Entry 7QHS (electron microscopy, 3.30 A resolution); this record covers chains 6 and A of the 15 polymer chains in the assembly.

# Chain 6
Protein: DNA replication licensing factor MCM6
Source organism: Saccharomyces cerevisiae
Notes: EC 3.6.4.12
UniProtKB: P53091 (MCM6_YEAST); residues 1-1017 here = UniProt positions 1-1017
Sequence (1017 residues; each row starts with the number of its first residue):
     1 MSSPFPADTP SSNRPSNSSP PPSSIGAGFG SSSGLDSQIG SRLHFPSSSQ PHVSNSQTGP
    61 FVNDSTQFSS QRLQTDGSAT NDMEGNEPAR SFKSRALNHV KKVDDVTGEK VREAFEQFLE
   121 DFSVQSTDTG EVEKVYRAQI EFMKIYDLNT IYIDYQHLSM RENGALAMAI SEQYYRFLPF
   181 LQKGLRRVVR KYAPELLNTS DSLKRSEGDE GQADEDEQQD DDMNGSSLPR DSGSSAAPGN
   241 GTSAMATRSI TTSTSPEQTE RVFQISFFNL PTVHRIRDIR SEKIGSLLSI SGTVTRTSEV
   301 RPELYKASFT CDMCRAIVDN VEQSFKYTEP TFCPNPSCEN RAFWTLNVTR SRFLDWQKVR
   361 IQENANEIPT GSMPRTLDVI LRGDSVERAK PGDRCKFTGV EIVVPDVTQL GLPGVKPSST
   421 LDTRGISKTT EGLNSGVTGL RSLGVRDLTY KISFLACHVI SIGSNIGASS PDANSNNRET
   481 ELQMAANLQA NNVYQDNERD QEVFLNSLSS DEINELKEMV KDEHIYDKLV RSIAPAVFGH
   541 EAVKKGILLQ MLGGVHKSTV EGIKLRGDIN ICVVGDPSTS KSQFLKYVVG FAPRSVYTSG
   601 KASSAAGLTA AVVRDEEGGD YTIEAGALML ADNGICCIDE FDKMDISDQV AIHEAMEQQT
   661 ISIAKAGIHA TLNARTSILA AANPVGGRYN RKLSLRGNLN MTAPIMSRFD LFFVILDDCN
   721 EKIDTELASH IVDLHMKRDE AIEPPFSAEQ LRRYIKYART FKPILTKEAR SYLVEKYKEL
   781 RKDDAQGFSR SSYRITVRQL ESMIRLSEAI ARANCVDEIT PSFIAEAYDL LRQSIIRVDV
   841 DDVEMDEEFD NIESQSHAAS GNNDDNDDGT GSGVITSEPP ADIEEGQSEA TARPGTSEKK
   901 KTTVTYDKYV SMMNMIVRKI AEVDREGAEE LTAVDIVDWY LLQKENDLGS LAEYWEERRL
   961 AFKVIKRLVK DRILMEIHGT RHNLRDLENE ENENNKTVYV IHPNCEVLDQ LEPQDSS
Not modelled in the structure: 1-101, 126-131, 201-259, 464-497, 786-791, 836-1017
UniProt features mapped onto this chain:
  - motif: Ser707 to Asp710 (Arginine finger)
  - binding site (ATP): Gly575 to Ser582
  - modified residue: Ser78 (Phosphoserine), Ser249 (Phosphoserine), Ser372 (Phosphoserine), Thr766 (Phosphothreonine)
  - mutagenesis: Lys581 (K581A: Loss of MCM2-7 complex helicase activity)
Bound ions: Zn2+: Cys311, Cys314, Cys333, Cys338
Residues lining bound ligands:
  - ADP (adenosine-5'-diphosphate): Val537, Phe538, Pro577, Ser578, Thr579, Ser580, Lys581, Ser582, Gln583, Leu727, His730, Ile731
  - ATP (adenosine-5'-triphosphate): Glu657, Gln658, Arg708, Val797, Arg798, Glu801
From the paper describing this entry:
  - conformationally variable residues (loop rearrangement): Thr423, Arg424
  - mutagenesis - T423E/R424E: unchanged binding to MCM loading onto origin DNA
  - mutagenesis - T408E/Q409E/L410E/G411E/L412E: unchanged binding to loaded

# Chain A
Molecule: 26-nt DNA strand
Sequence (26 nucleotides; numbered 1 to 26; the number before each row is that of its first residue):
     1 AAAAAAAAAA AAAAAAAAAA AAAAAA

# How chain 6 and chain A interact
Contacting residue pairs - 8 pairs, chain 6 then chain A:
  Val415(6) - DA7(A)  phosphate contact
  Ser418(6) - DA8(A)  phosphate contact
  Ser419(6) - DA8(A)  hydrogen bond to the phosphate
  Ala605(6) - DA22(A)  phosphate contact
  Lys665(6) - DA20(A)  phosphate contact
  Lys665(6) - DA21(A)  phosphate contact
  Ala666(6) - DA19(A)  phosphate contact
  Ala666(6) - DA20(A)  hydrogen bond to the phosphate

# Summary
The chain 6/chain A interface involves 6 residues from each chain, with 2 hydrogen bonds. Polar pairs include
Ser419(6)-DA8(A) and Ala666(6)-DA20(A). Ligands of chain 6: ATP and ADP. From the paper: T423E/R424E of chain
6 leave binding to MCM loading onto origin DNA unchanged; conformational variability at Thr423(6) and
Arg424(6).
Here chain 6 is DNA replication licensing factor MCM6 (Saccharomyces cerevisiae) and chain A is a 26-nt DNA
strand. Entry 7QHS (S. cerevisiae CMGE nucleating origin DNA melting) was determined by electron microscopy
(same publication as 7Z13).
